PDB entry 7AF8 | electron microscopy, 2.75 A resolution | chains 1 and M of the 9 polymer chains in the assembly

# Chain 1
Molecule: 16SrRNA (head domain of the 30S ribosome
From: Escherichia coli
Sequence (1541 nucleotides; each row starts with the number of its first residue):
     1 AAAUUGAAGA GUUUGAUCAU GGCUCAGAUU GAACGCUGGC GGCAGGCCUA ACACAUGCAA
    61 GUCGAACGGU AACAGGAAGA AGCUUGCUUC UUUGCUGACG AGUGGCGGAC GGGUGAGUAA
   121 UGUCUGGGAA ACUGCCUGAU GGAGGGGGAU AACUACUGGA AACGGUAGCU AAUACCGCAU
   181 AACGUCGCAA GACCAAAGAG GGGGACCUUC GGGCCUCUUG CCAUCGGAUG UGCCCAGAUG
   241 GGAUUAGCUA GUAGGUGGGG UAACGGCUCA CCUAGGCGAC GAUCCCUAGC UGGUCUGAGA
   301 GGAUGACCAG CCACACUGGA ACUGAGACAC GGUCCAGACU CCUACGGGAG GCAGCAGUGG
   361 GGAAUAUUGC ACAAUGGGCG CAAGCCUGAU GCAGCCAUGC CGCGUGUAUG AAGAAGGCCU
   421 UCGGGUUGUA AAGUACUUUC AGCGGGGAGG AAGGGAGUAA AGUUAAUACC UUUGCUCAUU
   481 GACGUUACCC GCAGAAGAAG CACCGGCUAA CUCCGUGCCA GCAGCCXCGG UAAUACGGAG
   541 GGUGCAAGCG UUAAUCGGAA UUACUGGGCG UAAAGCGCAC GCAGGCGGUU UGUUAAGUCA
   601 GAUGUGAAAU CCCCGGGCUC AACCUGGGAA CUGCAUCUGA UACUGGCAAG CUUGAGUCUC
   661 GUAGAGGGGG GUAGAAUUCC AGGUGUAGCG GUGAAAUGCG UAGAGAUCUG GAGGAAUACC
   721 GGUGGCGAAG GCGGCCCCCU GGACGAAGAC UGACGCUCAG GUGCGAAAGC GUGGGGAGCA
   781 AACAGGAUUA GAUACCCUGG UAGUCCACGC CGUAAACGAU GUCGACUUGG AGGUUGUGCC
   841 CUUGAGGCGU GGCUUCCGGA GCUAACGCGU UAAGUCGACC GCCUGGGGAG UACGGCCGCA
   901 AGGUUAAAAC UCAAAUGAAU UGACGGGGGC CCGCACAAGC GGUGGAGCAU GUGGUUUAAU
   961 UCGAUGXAAC GCGAAGAACC UUACCUGGUC UUGACAUCCA CGGAAGUUUU CAGAGAUGAG
  1021 AAUGUGCCUU CGGGAACCGU GAGACAGGUG CUGCAUGGCU GUCGUCAGCU CGUGUUGUGA
  1081 AAUGUUGGGU UAAGUCCCGC AACGAGCGCA ACCCUUAUCC UUUGUUGCCA GCGGUCCGGC
  1141 CGGGAACUCA AAGGAGACUG CCAGUGAUAA ACUGGAGGAA GGUGGGGAUG ACGUCAAGUC
  1201 AUCAUGGCCC UUACGACCAG GGCUACACAC GUGCUACAAU GGCGCAUACA AAGAGAAGCG
  1261 ACCUCGCGAG AGCAAGCGGA CCUCAUAAAG UGCGUCGUAG UCCGGAUUGG AGUCUGCAAC
  1321 UCGACUCCAU GAAGUCGGAA UCGCUAGUAA UCGUGGAUCA GAAUGCCACG GUGAAUACGU
  1381 UCCCGGCCUU GUACACACCG CCCGUXACAC CAUGGGAGUG GGUUGCAAAA GAAGUAGGUA
  1441 GCUUAACCUU CGGGAGGGCG CUUACCACUU UGUGAUUCAU GACUGGGGUG AAGUCGUAAC
  1501 AAGGUAACCG UAGGGGAACC UGCGGUUGGA UCACCUCCUU A
Disordered / not traced: 1-930, 1387-1541
Modified positions: PSU (pseudouridine-5'-monophosphate) at position 516, G7M (N7-methyl-guanosine-5'-monophosphate) at position 527, 2MG (2N-methylguanosine-5'-monophosphate) at position 966, 5MC (5-methylcytidine-5'-monophosphate) at position 967, 2MG (2N-methylguanosine-5'-monophosphate) at position 1207, 4OC (4n,o2'-methylcytidine-5'-monophosphate) at position 1401, 5MC (5-methylcytidine-5'-monophosphate) at position 1406, UR3 (3-methyluridine-5'-monophoshate) at position 1497, 2MG (2N-methylguanosine-5'-monophosphate) at position 1515, MA6 (6N-dimethyladenosine-5'-monophoshate) at position 1517, MA6 (6N-dimethyladenosine-5'-monophoshate) at position 1518
Metal / ion sites: Mg2+ site 1 near C934 (its only coordinating residue here); Mg2+ site 2: G944, G945; Mg2+ site 3 near G945 (its only coordinating residue here); Mg2+ site 4 near U955 (its only coordinating residue here); Mg2+ site 5 near C972 (its only coordinating residue here); Mg2+ site 6 near C980 (its only coordinating residue here); Mg2+ site 7: G993, G1041; Mg2+ site 8 near G1050 (its only coordinating residue here); Mg2+ site 9: C1054, A1197; Mg2+ site 10 near C1066 (its only coordinating residue here); Mg2+ site 11: G1068, G1094; Mg2+ site 12 near C1069 (its only coordinating residue here); 14 more Mg2+ sites not listed

# Chain M
Name: 30S ribosomal protein S13
From: Escherichia coli
UniProtKB: C3SR52 (C3SR52_ECOLX); numbering as in UniProt (aligned over 1-118)
Sequence (118 residues; row label = number of the first residue in the row):
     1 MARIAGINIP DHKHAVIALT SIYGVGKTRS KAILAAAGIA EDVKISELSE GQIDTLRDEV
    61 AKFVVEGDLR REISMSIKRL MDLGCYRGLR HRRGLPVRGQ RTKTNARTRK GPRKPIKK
Disordered / not traced: 1, 116-118

# How chain 1 and chain M interact
Contacting residue pairs (80):
  A946(1) - Arg113(M)  salt bridge to the phosphate
  G947(1) - Arg107(M)  phosphate contact
  G947(1) - Thr108(M)  phosphate contact
  C948(1) - Asn105(M)  phosphate contact
  C948(1) - Ala106(M)  phosphate contact
  C948(1) - Arg107(M)  hydrogen bond to the phosphate
  C948(1) - Thr108(M)  hydrogen bond to the phosphate
  A949(1) - Gln100(M)  phosphate contact
  A949(1) - Arg101(M)  phosphate contact
  A949(1) - Asn105(M)  hydrogen bond to the base
  U950(1) - Arg101(M)  salt bridge to the phosphate
  U950(1) - Thr104(M)  hydrogen bond to the base
  U950(1) - Asn105(M)  hydrogen bond to the base
  G951(1) - Arg101(M)  salt bridge to the phosphate
  G951(1) - Thr104(M)  base contact
  U952(1) - Lys103(M)  base contact
  U952(1) - Thr104(M)  base contact
  G953(1) - Lys103(M)  base contact
  G954(1) - Lys103(M)  base contact
  A1225(1) - Arg101(M)  phosphate contact
  A1225(1) - Thr102(M)  hydrogen bond to the phosphate
  A1225(1) - Lys103(M)  hydrogen bond to the phosphate
  C1226(1) - Arg90(M)  salt bridge to the phosphate
  C1226(1) - Thr102(M)  hydrogen bond to the sugar
  C1226(1) - Lys103(M)  base contact
  C1226(1) - Lys110(M)  hydrogen bond to the sugar
  A1227(1) - Leu95(M)  phosphate contact
  A1227(1) - Lys110(M)  salt bridge to the phosphate
  A1227(1) - Lys114(M)  hydrogen bond to the sugar
  C1228(1) - Lys103(M)  hydrogen bond to the base
  C1228(1) - Arg107(M)  salt bridge to the phosphate
  C1228(1) - Lys110(M)  salt bridge to the phosphate
  C1228(1) - Arg113(M)  phosphate contact
  C1228(1) - Lys114(M)  hydrogen bond to the phosphate
  A1229(1) - Thr104(M)  base contact
  A1229(1) - Arg113(M)  salt bridge to the phosphate
  C1230(1) - Thr104(M)  base contact
  U1295(1) - His14(M)  phosphate contact
  C1296(1) - His14(M)  salt bridge to the phosphate
  C1302(1) - Lys13(M)  salt bridge to the phosphate
  C1302(1) - His14(M)  hydrogen bond to the base
  C1302(1) - Ile17(M)  base contact
  A1306(1) - Thr108(M)  sugar contact
  U1307(1) - Gln100(M)  hydrogen bond to the phosphate
  U1307(1) - Thr108(M)  sugar contact
  U1307(1) - Arg109(M)  phosphate contact
  U1308(1) - His91(M)  hydrogen bond to the phosphate
  U1308(1) - Pro96(M)  phosphate contact
  U1308(1) - Val97(M)  hydrogen bond to the phosphate
  U1308(1) - Arg98(M)  salt bridge to the phosphate
  U1308(1) - Gln100(M)  hydrogen bond to the phosphate
  G1309(1) - Ile73(M)  sugar contact
  G1309(1) - Ser76(M)  hydrogen bond to the sugar
  G1309(1) - Leu80(M)  phosphate contact
  G1309(1) - Arg87(M)  salt bridge to the phosphate
  G1309(1) - His91(M)  salt bridge to the phosphate
  G1309(1) - Val97(M)  phosphate contact
  G1309(1) - Arg98(M)  salt bridge to the phosphate
  G1310(1) - Arg87(M)  salt bridge to the phosphate
  U1321(1) - Tyr86(M)  sugar contact
  C1322(1) - Tyr86(M)  phosphate contact
  C1322(1) - Gly99(M)  sugar contact
  G1323(1) - Arg98(M)  phosphate contact
  G1323(1) - Gly99(M)  phosphate contact
  C1328(1) - Thr28(M)  hydrogen bond to the phosphate
  C1328(1) - Arg29(M)  hydrogen bond to the sugar
  A1329(1) - Gly24(M)  phosphate contact
  A1329(1) - Val25(M)  hydrogen bond to the phosphate
  A1329(1) - Gly26(M)  hydrogen bond to the phosphate
  A1329(1) - Lys27(M)  phosphate contact
  A1329(1) - Thr28(M)  phosphate contact
  A1329(1) - Arg29(M)  hydrogen bond to the phosphate
  A1329(1) - Leu69(M)  sugar contact
  U1330(1) - Ile22(M)  phosphate contact
  U1330(1) - Tyr23(M)  phosphate contact
  U1330(1) - Gly24(M)  hydrogen bond to the phosphate
  U1330(1) - Val25(M)  hydrogen bond to the phosphate
  U1330(1) - Gly26(M)  phosphate contact
  G1331(1) - Tyr23(M)  phosphate contact
  A1332(1) - Thr108(M)  sugar contact
Other interface residues (no listed pair), chain 1 (34 interface residues in all): C1243, U1301, C1320
Other interface residues (no listed pair), chain M (41 interface residues in all): Ile77, Arg79, Pro112, Pro115

# In short
The interface between chain 1 and chain M involves 34 residues on one side and 41 on the other, with 25
hydrogen bonds and 15 salt bridges. Among the polar pairs are A949(1)-Asn105(M), U950(1)-Thr104(M) and
U950(1)-Asn105(M).
Here chain 1 is 16SrRNA (head domain of the 30S ribosome and chain M is 30S ribosomal protein S13, both from
Escherichia coli. Entry 7AF8 (Bacterial 30S ribosomal subunit assembly complex state E (head domain)) was
determined by electron microscopy, deposited together with 7AF3, 7AF5, 7AFA, 7AFD, 7AFH, 7AFI and 17 further
entries.
